2EXI - chains A and C of the 4 polymer chains in the assembly; structure by X-ray diffraction, 2.15 A resolution.

[Chain A (and C)]
Name: beta-D-xylosidase
Source organism: Geobacillus stearothermophilus
Notes: EC 3.2.1.37; chain C of this document is another copy of the same molecule, construct and numbering; everything in this record applies to it too
Reference sequence: Q68HB3 (Q68HB3_BACST); residue numbers follow UniProt; this construct covers 1-535
Sequence (535 residues; each row starts with the number of its first residue):
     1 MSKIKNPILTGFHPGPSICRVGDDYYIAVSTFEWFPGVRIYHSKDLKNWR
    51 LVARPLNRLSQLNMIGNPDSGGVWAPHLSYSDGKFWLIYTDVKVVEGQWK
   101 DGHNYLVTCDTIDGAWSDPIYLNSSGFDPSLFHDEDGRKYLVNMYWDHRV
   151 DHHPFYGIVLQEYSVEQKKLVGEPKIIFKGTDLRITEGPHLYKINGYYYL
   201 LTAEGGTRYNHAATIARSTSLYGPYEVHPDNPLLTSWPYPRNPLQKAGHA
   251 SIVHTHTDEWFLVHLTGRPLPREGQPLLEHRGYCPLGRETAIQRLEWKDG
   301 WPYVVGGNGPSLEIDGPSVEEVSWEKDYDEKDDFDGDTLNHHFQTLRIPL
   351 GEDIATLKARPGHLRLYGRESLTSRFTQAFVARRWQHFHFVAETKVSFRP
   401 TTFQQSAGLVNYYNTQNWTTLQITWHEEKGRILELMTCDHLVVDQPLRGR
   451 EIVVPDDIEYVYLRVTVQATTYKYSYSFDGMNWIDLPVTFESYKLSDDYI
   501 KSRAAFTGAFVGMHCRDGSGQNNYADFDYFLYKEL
Unresolved in the structure: 1-2
Sequence notes: engineered mutation Gly-15 (Asp in Q68HB3)
Ion coordination: Ca2+: Asp-333, Gly-362, Asp-528

[How chain A and chain C interact]
Contacting residue pairs - 34 pairs, chain A then chain C:
  His-153(A) / Pro-276(C)
  Asp-182(A) / Arg-241(C)  salt bridge
  Asp-182(A) / Gln-275(C)
  Asp-182(A) / Pro-276(C)
  Asp-182(A) / Leu-277(C)  hydrogen bond (backbone-backbone)
  Leu-183(A) / Pro-276(C)
  Leu-183(A) / Leu-277(C)
  Leu-183(A) / Leu-278(C)  hydrophobic
  Arg-184(A) / Gly-274(C)  hydrogen bond (side chain-backbone)
  Arg-184(A) / Pro-276(C)
  Ile-185(A) / Glu-279(C)
  Asn-210(A) / Leu-278(C)
  Asn-210(A) / Glu-279(C)
  Trp-237(A) / Trp-237(C)
  Trp-237(A) / Pro-238(C)  hydrophobic
  Trp-237(A) / Pro-240(C)  hydrophobic
  Trp-237(A) / Leu-278(C)  hydrophobic
  Trp-237(A) / Arg-281(C)
  Pro-240(A) / Trp-237(C)
  Arg-241(A) / Asp-182(C)  salt bridge
  Gly-274(A) / Arg-184(C)  hydrogen bond (backbone-side chain)
  Gln-275(A) / Asp-182(C)
  Pro-276(A) / His-153(C)
  Pro-276(A) / Asp-182(C)
  Pro-276(A) / Leu-183(C)
  Pro-276(A) / Arg-184(C)
  Leu-277(A) / Asp-182(C)  hydrogen bond (backbone-backbone)
  Leu-277(A) / Leu-183(C)
  Leu-278(A) / Leu-183(C)  hydrophobic
  Leu-278(A) / Asn-210(C)
  Leu-278(A) / Trp-237(C)  hydrophobic
  Glu-279(A) / Ile-185(C)
  Glu-279(A) / Asn-210(C)
  Arg-281(A) / Trp-237(C)
Other interface residues (no listed pair), chain A (18 interface residues in all): Gly-205, Pro-238
Other interface residues (no listed pair), chain C (19 interface residues in all): Gly-205, Arg-503

[Summary]
18 residues of chain A face 19 of chain C across their interface, with 4 hydrogen bonds and 2 salt bridges.
Polar contacts include Asp-182(A)/Arg-241(C), Arg-184(A)/Gly-274(C) and Asp-182(A)/Leu-277(C). Asp-333(A),
Gly-362(A) and Asp-528(A) coordinate Ca2+.
Chain A and chain C are both beta-D-xylosidase (Geobacillus stearothermophilus); the structure, Structure of
the family43 beta-Xylosidase D15G mutant from geobacillus stearothermophilus, was determined by X-ray
diffraction together with 2EXH, 2EXJ and 2EXK from the same study.
